Entry 6WDT (electron microscopy, 3.10 A resolution); this record covers chains A and H of the 6 polymer chains in the assembly.

Chain A:
Protein: viral protein 1
Source organism: Enterovirus D68
UniProt: A0A097BW12 (A0A097BW12_9ENTO); residues 1-297 here correspond to UniProt positions 565-861 (UniProt number = residue number + 564)
Sequence (297 residues; row label = number of the first residue in the row):
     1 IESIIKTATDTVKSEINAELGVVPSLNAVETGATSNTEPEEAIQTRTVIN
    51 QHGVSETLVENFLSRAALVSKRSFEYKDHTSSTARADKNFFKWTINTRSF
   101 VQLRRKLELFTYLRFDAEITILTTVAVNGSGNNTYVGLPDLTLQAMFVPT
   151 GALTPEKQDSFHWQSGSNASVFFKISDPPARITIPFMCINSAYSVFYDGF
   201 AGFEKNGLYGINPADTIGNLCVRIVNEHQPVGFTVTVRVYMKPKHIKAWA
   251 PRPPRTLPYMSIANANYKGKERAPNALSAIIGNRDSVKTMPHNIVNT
Disordered / not traced: 297

Chain H:
Protein: EV68-228 heavy chain
Source organism: Homo sapiens
Sequence (126 residues; numbered 1 to 124 plus 3 insertion-coded residues; 1 number in that range is skipped by the numbering (no residue carries it; nothing is unmodelled there); the number before each row is that of its first residue; a row labelled like 61A-61C holds insertion residues (61A, then the next letters in order)):
     1 QVQLQESGPGLVKPSETLSLTCTVSGYLISNGYYWGWIRQSPGKGLEWIG
    51 SIYYTRDTYYN
61A-61C WSL
    63 KSRITISVDTSKKQFSLKLYSVTAADTAVYYCVRHEGSCNDGSCYGSFVD
   113 NWGQGTLVTVSS
Disordered / not traced: 1, 61A-61C
Cystine bridges: Cys22-Cys94, Cys101-Cys106

Interface between chain A and chain H:
Pairs across the interface (24; chain A residue first):
  Lys71(A) - Ser30(H)
  Lys71(A) - Tyr54(H)
  Arg72(A) - Tyr27(H)
  Arg72(A) - Asn31(H)
  Ser73(A) - Leu28(H)
  Ser73(A) - Ser30(H)
  Ser73(A) - Asn31(H)  hydrogen bond
  Phe74(A) - Leu28(H)  hydrophobic
  Glu75(A) - Leu28(H)
  Glu75(A) - Lys75(H)
  Lys77(A) - Lys75(H)
  Thr83(A) - Gly26(H)
  Ala84(A) - Gly26(H)
  Asn128(A) - Ser73(H)
  Gly129(A) - Ser73(H)
  Gly129(A) - Lys74(H)
  Ser130(A) - Ser73(H)
  Ser130(A) - Lys75(H)
  Thr234(A) - Leu28(H)
  Pro258(A) - Asp103(H)
  Met260(A) - Tyr107(H)  hydrophobic
  Lys268(A) - Tyr107(H)
  Lys270(A) - Asp103(H)
  Glu271(A) - Ser105(H)
Interface residues without a listed pair, chain A (19 interface residues in all): Val127, Tyr259
Interface residues without a listed pair, chain H (13 interface residues in all): Ser25

Summary:
19 residues of chain A and 13 residues of chain H are in contact; the contacts include 1 hydrogen bond. Its
one hydrogen-bonded contact is Ser73(A)-Asn31(H).
Here chain A is viral protein 1 (Enterovirus D68) and chain H is EV68-228 heavy chain (Homo sapiens). Entry
6WDT (Enterovirus D68 in complex with human monoclonal antibody EV68-228) was determined by electron
microscopy together with 6WDS from the same study.
